6LB1 - chains A and C of the 3 polymer chains in the assembly; structure by electron microscopy, 2.58 A resolution.

== Chain A ==
Protein: Capsid protein VP1
From: Echovirus E11
Chain sequence (226 residues; numbered 60 to 285; the number before each row is that of its first residue):
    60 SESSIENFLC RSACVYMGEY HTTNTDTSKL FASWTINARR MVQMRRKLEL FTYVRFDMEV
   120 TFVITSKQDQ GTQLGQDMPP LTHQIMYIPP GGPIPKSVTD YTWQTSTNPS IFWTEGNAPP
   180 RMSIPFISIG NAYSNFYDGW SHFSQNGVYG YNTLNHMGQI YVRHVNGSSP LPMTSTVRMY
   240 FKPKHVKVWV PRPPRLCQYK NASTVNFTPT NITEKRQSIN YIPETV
Unresolved in the structure: 202-205

== Chain C ==
Protein: Capsid protein VP3
From: Echovirus E11
Chain sequence (231 residues; row label = number of the first residue in the row):
     1 GLPVMNTPGS NQFLTSDDFQ SPSAMPQFDV TPELNIPGEV QNLMEIAEVD SVVPVNNVEG
    61 KLDTMEIYRI PVQSGNHQSS QVFGFQVQPG LDNVFKHTLL GEILNYYAHW SGSIKLTFVF
   121 CGSAMATGKF LLAYAPPGAN APKSRKDAML GTHIIWDVGL QSSCVLCIPW ISQTHYRLVQ
   181 QDEYTSAGNV TCWYQTGIVV PAGTPTSCSI MCFVSACNDF SVRLLKDTPF I
Unresolved in the structure: 175-183

== How chain A and chain C interact ==
Contacting residue pairs (103):
  Glu61(A) with Tyr107(C), hydrogen bond (backbone-side chain); Arg223(C); Leu224(C), hydrogen bond (side chain-backbone); Leu225(C), hydrogen bond (side chain-backbone)
  Ser62(A) with Asn42(C), hydrogen bond; Leu43(C), hydrogen bond (backbone-backbone); Met44(C); Tyr107(C)
  Ser63(A) with Gln41(C); Asn42(C)
  Ile64(A) with Val40(C); Gln41(C); Asn42(C)
  Asn66(A) with Leu225(C)
  Phe67(A) with Leu43(C), hydrophobic
  Arg70(A) with Leu225(C)
  Ser71(A) with Thr15(C)
  Arg105(A) with Glu102(C), salt bridge; Tyr106(C); Ile231(C)
  Phe110(A) with Val40(C), hydrophobic
  Arg114(A) with Thr31(C), hydrogen bond (side chain-backbone); Glu33(C), salt bridge
  Thr120(A) with Phe13(C)
  Pro168(A) with Ala24(C)
  Ala177(A) with Asn11(C)
  Arg180(A) with Phe13(C); Asp17(C), salt bridge; Ser21(C); Pro22(C)
  Met181(A) with Ser21(C); Pro22(C); Ala24(C), hydrophobic
  Ser182(A) with Ser21(C); Pro22(C), hydrogen bond (backbone-backbone); Ser23(C); Ala24(C), hydrogen bond (backbone-backbone)
  Ile183(A) with Ala24(C), hydrophobic
  Pro184(A) with Val30(C), hydrophobic
  Phe185(A) with Phe28(C); Val30(C)
  Ile186(A) with Phe28(C), hydrophobic
  Ser187(A) with Thr31(C), hydrogen bond (backbone-side chain)
  Ile188(A) with Thr31(C)
  Gly189(A) with Thr31(C), hydrogen bond (backbone-side chain)
  Asn190(A) with Thr31(C); Pro32(C), hydrogen bond (side chain-backbone); Leu34(C)
  Lys241(A) with Asp17(C), hydrogen bond (side chain-backbone)
  Lys246(A) with Glu33(C), salt bridge; Glu39(C)
  Val247(A) with Glu39(C); Val40(C), hydrogen bond (backbone-backbone)
  Trp248(A) with Ile36(C), hydrogen bond (side chain-backbone); Pro37(C); Gly38(C); Glu39(C)
  Val249(A) with Pro37(C); Gly38(C), hydrogen bond (backbone-backbone)
  Pro250(A) with Val40(C); Ile46(C), hydrophobic
  Pro253(A) with Glu102(C)
  Gln257(A) with Phe230(C), hydrogen bond (side chain-backbone)
  Asn270(A) with Leu62(C); Asp63(C)
  Ile271(A) with Leu62(C), hydrogen bond (backbone-backbone); Tyr68(C); His97(C)
  Thr272(A) with Pro54(C); Asn57(C); Leu62(C); Asn93(C), hydrogen bond (side chain-backbone); His97(C)
  Glu273(A) with Asn57(C), hydrogen bond (backbone-side chain); Asn93(C); Lys96(C)
  Lys274(A) with Asn57(C); Glu59(C); Asn93(C)
  Arg275(A) with Val55(C), hydrogen bond (side chain-backbone); Asn57(C), hydrogen bond (backbone-backbone); Gly84(C), hydrogen bond (side chain-backbone); Phe85(C)
  Ile278(A) with Pro71(C); Val82(C); Phe83(C); Gly84(C), hydrogen bond (backbone-backbone)
  Asn279(A) with Gln81(C); Val82(C); Phe83(C); Gly84(C)
  Tyr280(A) with Gly84(C)
  Ile281(A) with Gly84(C); Phe85(C); Asn189(C)
  Pro282(A) with Thr185(C)
  Glu283(A) with Tyr184(C), hydrogen bond (backbone-backbone); Thr185(C)
  Thr284(A) with Gly138(C); Ala139(C); Asn140(C), hydrogen bond; Tyr184(C)
  Val285(A) with Tyr184(C)
Interface residues without a listed pair, chain A (60 interface residues in all): Val101, Lys106, Tyr112, Glu118, Val122, Tyr146, Pro148, Pro178, Ala191, Tyr239, Leu255, Gln276, Ser277
Interface residues without a listed pair, chain C (68 interface residues in all): Phe19, Gln20, Met25, Asn56, Val58, Ile67, Ile70, Gln86, Val94, Leu99, Ala141, Thr191, Val222, Thr228

== In short ==
The interface between chain A and chain C involves 60 residues on one side and 68 on the other, with 25
hydrogen bonds and 4 salt bridges. Polar pairs include Arg105(A)-Glu102(C), Arg114(A)-Glu33(C) and
Arg180(A)-Asp17(C).
Here chain A is Capsid protein VP1 and chain C is Capsid protein VP3, both from Echovirus E11. Entry 6LB1
(Cryo-EM structure of echovirus 11 A-particle at pH 5.5) was determined by electron microscopy, deposited
together with 6LA3, 6LA4, 6LA5, 6LA6, 6LA7, 6LAO and 3 further entries.
